7W82 - chain A; structure by X-ray diffraction, 3.10 A resolution.

[Chain A]
Molecule: RNA-dependent RNA polymerase
From: Zea mays
Notes: EC 2.7.7.48
UniProt: Q19VG2 (Q19VG2_MAIZE); residue numbers follow UniProt; this construct covers 107-1127
Chain sequence (1024 residues; numbered 104 to 1127; the number before each row is that of its first residue):
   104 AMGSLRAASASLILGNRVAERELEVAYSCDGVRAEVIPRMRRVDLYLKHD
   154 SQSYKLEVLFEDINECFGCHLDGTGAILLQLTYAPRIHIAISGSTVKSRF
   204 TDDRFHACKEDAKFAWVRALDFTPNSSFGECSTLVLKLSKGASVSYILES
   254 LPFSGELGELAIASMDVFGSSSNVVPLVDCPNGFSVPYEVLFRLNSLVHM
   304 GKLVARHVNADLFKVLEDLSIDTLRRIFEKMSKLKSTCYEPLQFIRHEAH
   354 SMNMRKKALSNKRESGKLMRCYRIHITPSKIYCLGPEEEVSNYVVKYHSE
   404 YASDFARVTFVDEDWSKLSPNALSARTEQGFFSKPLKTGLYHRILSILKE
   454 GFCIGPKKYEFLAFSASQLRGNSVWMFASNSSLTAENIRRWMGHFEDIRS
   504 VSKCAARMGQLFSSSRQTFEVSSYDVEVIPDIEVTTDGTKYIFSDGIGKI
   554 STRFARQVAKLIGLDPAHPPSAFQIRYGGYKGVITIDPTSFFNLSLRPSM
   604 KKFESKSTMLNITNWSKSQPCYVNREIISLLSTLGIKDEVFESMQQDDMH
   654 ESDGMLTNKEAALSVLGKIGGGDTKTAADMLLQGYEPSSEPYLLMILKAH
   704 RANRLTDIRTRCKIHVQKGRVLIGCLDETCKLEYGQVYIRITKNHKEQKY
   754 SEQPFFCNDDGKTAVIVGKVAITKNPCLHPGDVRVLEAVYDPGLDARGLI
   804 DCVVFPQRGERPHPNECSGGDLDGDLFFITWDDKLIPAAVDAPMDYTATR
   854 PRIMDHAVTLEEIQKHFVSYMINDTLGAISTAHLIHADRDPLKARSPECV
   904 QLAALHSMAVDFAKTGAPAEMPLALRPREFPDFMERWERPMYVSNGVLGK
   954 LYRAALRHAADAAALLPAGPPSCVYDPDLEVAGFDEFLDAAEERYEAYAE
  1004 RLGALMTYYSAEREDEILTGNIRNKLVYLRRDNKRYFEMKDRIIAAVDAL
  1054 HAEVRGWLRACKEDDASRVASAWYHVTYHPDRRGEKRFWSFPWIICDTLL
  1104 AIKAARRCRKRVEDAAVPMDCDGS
Unresolved in the structure: 104-106, 195-218, 268-275, 357-369, 429-436, 964-971, 1112-1127
Cystine bridges: C728-C805
Construct notes: expression tag (104-106); engineered mutation A841 (Glu in Q19VG2), A842 (Lys in Q19VG2), A962 (Glu in Q19VG2), A963 (Glu in Q19VG2), A966 (Glu in Q19VG2)

[In short]
Chain A is RNA-dependent RNA polymerase (Zea mays); the structure, Crystal structure of maize RDR2, was
determined by X-ray diffraction together with 7W84 and 7W88 from the same study.
